Entry 1Z56 (X-ray diffraction, 3.92 A resolution); this record covers chains A and C of the 11 polymer chains in the assembly.

== Chain A ==
Molecule: Ligase interacting factor 1
From: Saccharomyces cerevisiae
UniProtKB: P53150 (LIF1_YEAST); residues 1-246 here = UniProt positions 1-246
Amino-acid sequence (246 residues; each row starts with the number of its first residue):
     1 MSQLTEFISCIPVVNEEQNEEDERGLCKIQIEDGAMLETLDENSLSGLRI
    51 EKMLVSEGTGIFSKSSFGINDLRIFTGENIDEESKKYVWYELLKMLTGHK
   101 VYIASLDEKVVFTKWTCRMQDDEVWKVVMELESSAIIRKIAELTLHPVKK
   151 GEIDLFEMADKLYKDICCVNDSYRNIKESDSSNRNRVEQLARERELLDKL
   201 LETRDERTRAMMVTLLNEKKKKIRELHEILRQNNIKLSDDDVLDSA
Not modelled in the structure: 1-158, 236-246

== Chain C ==
Molecule: DNA ligase IV
From: Saccharomyces cerevisiae
Notes: EC 6.5.1.1
UniProtKB: Q08387 (DNL4_YEAST); aligned to UniProt positions 681-943 over residues 681-942 (the alignment contains insertions or deletions, so no single offset holds)
Amino-acid sequence (264 residues; row label = number of the first residue in the row; note: 19 numbers in that range are skipped by the numbering (no residue carries them; nothing is unmodelled there); a row labelled like 839A-839T holds insertion residues (839A, then the next letters in order)):
   681 PISNIFAGLLFYVLSDYVTEDTGIRITRAELEKTIVEHGGKLIYNVILKR
   731 HSIGDVRLISCKTTTECKALIDRGYDILHPNWVLDCIAYKRLILIEPNYC
   781 FNVSQKMRAVAEKRVDCLGDSFENDISETKLSSLYKSQLSLPPMGELEID
   831 SEVRRFPLF
839A-839T LFSNRIAYVPRRKISTEDDI
   859 IEMKIKLFGGKITDQQSLCNLIIIPYTDPILRKDCMNEVHEKIKEQIKAS
   909 DTIPKIARVVAPEWVDHSINENCQVPEEDFPVVNY
Not modelled in the structure: 681-682, 839A-839T, 939-943

== How chain A and chain C interact ==
Contacting residue pairs (19):
  Asp198(A) with Ile863(C)
  Asp205(A) with Gly867(C)
  Arg207(A) with Gln818(C)
  Arg209(A) with Asp830(C); Ser831(C); Val833(C), hydrogen bond (side chain-backbone); Lys869(C)
  Ala210(A) with Leu821(C)
  Met211(A) with Tyr815(C), hydrophobic; Gln818(C); Leu821(C), hydrophobic
  Met212(A) with Tyr815(C)
  Val213(A) with Leu827(C), hydrophobic
  Leu215(A) with Leu798(C), hydrophobic
  Glu218(A) with Asp796(C); Cys797(C)
  Lys219(A) with Asp800(C), salt bridge; Asp805(C), salt bridge
  Lys222(A) with Phe802(C)
Also at the interface, not in a pair above, chain A (16 interface residues in all): Arg194, Thr208, Thr214, Lys220
Also at the interface, not in a pair above, chain C (19 interface residues in all): Ser817, Pro822, Ile859

== Summary ==
16 residues of chain A face 19 of chain C across their interface, with 1 hydrogen bond and 2 salt bridges.
Among the polar pairs are Lys219(A)-Asp800(C), Lys219(A)-Asp805(C) and Arg209(A)-Val833(C).
Here chain A is Ligase interacting factor 1 and chain C is DNA ligase IV, both from Saccharomyces cerevisiae.
Entry 1Z56 (Co-Crystal Structure of Lif1p-Lig4p) was determined by X-ray diffraction.
